PDB entry 7U8C | X-ray diffraction, 1.74 A resolution | chains H and L of the 3 polymer chains in the assembly

== Chain H ==
Name: MORab 15B6 Fab heavy chain
From: Mus musculus
Notes: antibody fragment or engineered binder
Sequence (214 residues; row label = number of the first residue in the row):
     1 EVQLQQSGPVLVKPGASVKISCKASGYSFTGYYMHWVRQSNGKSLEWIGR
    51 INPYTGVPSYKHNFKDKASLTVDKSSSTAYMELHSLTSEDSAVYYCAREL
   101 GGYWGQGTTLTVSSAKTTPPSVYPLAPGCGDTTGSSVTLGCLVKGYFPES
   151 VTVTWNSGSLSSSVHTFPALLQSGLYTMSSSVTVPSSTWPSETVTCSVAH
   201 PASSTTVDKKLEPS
Cystine bridges: C22-C96, C141-C196

== Chain L ==
Name: MORab 15B6 Fab light chain
From: Mus musculus
Notes: antibody fragment or engineered binder
Sequence (213 residues; each row starts with the number of its first residue):
     1 QAVVTQESALTTSPGETVTLTCRSSTGAVTTGNYPNWVQEKPDHLFTGLI
    51 AGTNNRAPGVPARFSGSLIGDKAALTITGAQTEDEAIYFCALWFSSHWVF
   101 GGGTKLTVLGQPKSSPSVTLFPPSSEELETNKATLVCTITDFYPGVVTVD
   151 WKVDGTPVTQGMETTQPSKQSNNKYMASSYLTLTARAWERHSSFSCQVTH
   201 EGHTVEKSSSRAD
Cystine bridges: C22-C90, C137-C196

== Chain H / chain L interface ==
Pairs across the interface (65):
  H35(H) - W98(L)
  V37(H) - F100(L)  hydrophobic
  Q39(H) - E40(L)  hydrogen bond
  Q39(H) - H44(L)  hydrogen bond
  Q39(H) - F46(L)
  L45(H) - F46(L)  hydrophobic
  L45(H) - F89(L)  hydrophobic
  L45(H) - F100(L)  hydrophobic
  W47(H) - S96(L)
  W47(H) - H97(L)
  W47(H) - W98(L)
  V93(H) - H44(L)
  Y95(H) - H44(L)  hydrogen bond
  Y95(H) - F46(L)
  L100(H) - N36(L)
  L100(H) - V38(L)
  L100(H) - A91(L)  hydrophobic
  L100(H) - W98(L)  hydrophobic
  G101(H) - N36(L)  hydrogen bond (backbone-side chain)
  G101(H) - W37(L)
  G101(H) - G48(L)
  G101(H) - L49(L)  hydrogen bond (backbone-backbone)
  G101(H) - I50(L)
  G101(H) - A57(L)
  G102(H) - G48(L)  hydrogen bond (backbone-backbone)
  Y103(H) - P58(L)
  W104(H) - V38(L)
  W104(H) - F46(L)  hydrophobic
  Q106(H) - H44(L)
  Y123(H) - S124(L)
  Y123(H) - E126(L)
  Y123(H) - E127(L)
  Y123(H) - T130(L)
  P124(H) - S124(L)
  P124(H) - E126(L)
  L125(H) - F121(L)
  A126(H) - F121(L)
  A126(H) - P122(L)
  T138(H) - F121(L)
  L142(H) - T134(L)
  L142(H) - Y180(L)  hydrophobic
  K144(H) - E127(L)  salt bridge
  K144(H) - K132(L)
  K144(H) - T134(L)
  H165(H) - T140(L)
  H165(H) - D141(L)  salt bridge
  H165(H) - Q170(L)
  H165(H) - M176(L)
  T166(H) - M176(L)
  F167(H) - T138(L)
  F167(H) - I139(L)
  F167(H) - T140(L)
  F167(H) - M176(L)  hydrophobic
  F167(H) - A177(L)
  F167(H) - S178(L)
  P168(H) - T165(L)
  L170(H) - E163(L)
  L170(H) - T165(L)
  L170(H) - Y180(L)  hydrophobic
  L171(H) - E163(L)
  Q172(H) - E163(L)  hydrogen bond
  M178(H) - Y180(L)
  S179(H) - S178(L)
  S179(H) - Y180(L)  hydrogen bond
  K209(H) - E126(L)  salt bridge
Interface residues without a listed pair, chain H (37 interface residues in all): E46, K61, P127, L139, G140, T177, S181
Interface residues without a listed pair, chain L (45 interface residues in all): T47, A51, W93, T119, V136, T164, Q166, S168, T182

== In short ==
37 residues of chain H and 45 residues of chain L are in contact; the contacts include 8 hydrogen bonds and 3
salt bridges. Among the polar pairs are K144(H)-E127(L), H165(H)-D141(L) and K209(H)-E126(L).
Here chain H is MORab 15B6 Fab heavy chain and chain L is MORab 15B6 Fab light chain, both from Mus musculus.
Entry 7U8C (Crystal structure of Mesothelin C-terminal peptide-MORAb 15B6 FAB complex) was determined by X-ray
diffraction.
